PDB entry 6B59 | X-ray diffraction, 1.64 A resolution | chain A

[Chain A]
Name: Carbonic anhydrase 2
Organism: Homo sapiens
Notes: EC 4.2.1.1
UniProt: P00918 (CAH2_HUMAN); the author numbering skips numbers that UniProt does not, so the offset changes along the chain: 4-125 = UniProt 4-125; 127-261 = UniProt 126-260
Sequence (257 residues; row label = number of the first residue in the row; note: 1 number in that range is skipped by the numbering (no residue carries it; nothing is unmodelled there)):
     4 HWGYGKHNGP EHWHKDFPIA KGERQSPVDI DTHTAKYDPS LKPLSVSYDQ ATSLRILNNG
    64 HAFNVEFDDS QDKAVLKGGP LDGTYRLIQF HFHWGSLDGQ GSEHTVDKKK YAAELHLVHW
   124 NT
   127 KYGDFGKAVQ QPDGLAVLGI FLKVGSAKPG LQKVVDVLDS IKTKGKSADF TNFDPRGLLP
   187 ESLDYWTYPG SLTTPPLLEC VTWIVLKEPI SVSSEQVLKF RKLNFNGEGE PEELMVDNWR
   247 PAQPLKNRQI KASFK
Ion coordination: Zn2+: H94, H96, H119 (together with CQS)
Small-molecule neighbours: CQS (2-(6-amino-9H-purin-9-yl)-N-[2-(4-sulfamoylphenyl)ethyl]acetamide): Q92, H94, H96, E106, H119, V121, F131, G132, V135, Q136, V143, S197, L198, T199, T200, P202, L204, W209
UniProt features mapped onto this chain:
  - active site: H64 (Proton donor/acceptor)
  - binding site (Zn(2+)): H94, H96, H119
  - binding site (substrate): T199, T200
  - site: Y7 (Fine-tunes the proton-transfer properties of H-64), N62 (Fine-tunes the proton-transfer properties of H-64), N67 (Fine-tunes the proton-transfer properties of H-64), Q92 (Involved in the binding of some activators, including histamine and L-histidine)
  - modified residue (Phosphoserine): S166, S173

[In short]
Bound to chain A: compound CQS. H94, H96 and H119 form the Zn2+ site. UniProt lists active-site residue H64, 3
Zn2+-binding residues and substrate-binding residues T199 and T200.
Chain A is Carbonic anhydrase 2 (Homo sapiens); the structure, Carbonic anhydrase II in complex with
nitrogenous base-bearing benezenesulfonamide, was determined by X-ray diffraction, deposited together with
6B5A.
